PDB entry 6YO0 | electron microscopy, 2.90 A resolution | chains B1 and E1 of the 12 polymer chains in the assembly

[Chain B1]
Protein: ATP synthase subunit alpha
From: Tetrahymena thermophila
UniProt: Q24HY8 (Q24HY8_TETTS); numbering as in UniProt (aligned over 1-546)
Sequence (546 residues; each row starts with the number of its first residue):
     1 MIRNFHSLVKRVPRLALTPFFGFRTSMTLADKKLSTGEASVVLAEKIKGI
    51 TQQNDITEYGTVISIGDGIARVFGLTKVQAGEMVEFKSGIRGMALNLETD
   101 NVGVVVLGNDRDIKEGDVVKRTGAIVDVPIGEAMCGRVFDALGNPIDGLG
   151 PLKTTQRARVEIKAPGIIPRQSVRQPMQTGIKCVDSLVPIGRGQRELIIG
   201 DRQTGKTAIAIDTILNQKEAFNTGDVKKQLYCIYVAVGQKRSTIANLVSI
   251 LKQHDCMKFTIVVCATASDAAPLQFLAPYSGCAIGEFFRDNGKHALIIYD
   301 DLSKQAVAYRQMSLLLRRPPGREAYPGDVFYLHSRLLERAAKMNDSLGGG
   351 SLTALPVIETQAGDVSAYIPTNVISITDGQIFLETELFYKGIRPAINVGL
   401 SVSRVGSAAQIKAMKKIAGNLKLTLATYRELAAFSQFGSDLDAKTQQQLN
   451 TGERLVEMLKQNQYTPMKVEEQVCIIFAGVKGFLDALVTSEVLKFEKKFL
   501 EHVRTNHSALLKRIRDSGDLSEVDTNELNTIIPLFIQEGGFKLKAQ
Unresolved in the structure: 1-33, 545-546
Metal / ion sites: Mg2+: T207 (together with ATP)
Ligand contacts: ATP (adenosine-5'-triphosphate): D201, R202, Q203, T204, G205, K206, T207, A208, F388, R393, P394, Q461, N462, Q463

[Chain E1]
Protein: ATP synthase subunit beta
From: Tetrahymena thermophila
UniProt: I7LZV1 (I7LZV1_TETTS); numbering as in UniProt (aligned over 1-497)
Sequence (497 residues; row label = number of the first residue in the row):
     1 MLSKALQRGIARAFSTTAKKEAPKTVKANGQVSQVIGAVVDVQFEGELPQ
    51 ILNALEVQGTQHRLVLEVAQHLGDSRVRTIAMDSTEGLVRGQPVVDTGLP
   101 ISVPVGPGTLGRIMNVIGEPIDQRGPIKAAKLYPIHRDAPSFTDQATSAE
   151 ILVTGIKVVDLLAPYARGGKIGLFGGAGVGKTVLIQELINNVAKHHGGYS
   201 VFAGVGERTREGNDLYHEMMDSKVISVKEGESRCALIFGQMNEPPGARAR
   251 VGLTGLTVAEYFRDEEGKDVLLFVDNIFRFTQACSEVSALLGRIPSAVGY
   301 QPTLATDLGALQERITTTQKGSITSVQAIYVPADDLTDPAPATTFAHLDA
   351 TTVLNRGLTELGIYPAVDPLDSTSRMLDPITIGEEHYTVARGVQKLLQDY
   401 KSLQDIIAILGVDDLSEEDKLVVARARKVQKFLSQPFFMSEVFSGIPGRF
   451 VNLKQNIASFKALLEGAGDEYPESCFYMKGDLEESLAAGRADALKSK
Unresolved in the structure: 1-26, 497
Metal / ion sites: Mg2+: T182 (together with ADP)
Ligand contacts:
  - ADP (adenosine-5'-diphosphate): G176, A177, G178, V179, G180, K181, T182, V183, E211, Y364, Q435, F437, S440, F443, M478
  - ATP (adenosine-5'-triphosphate): S374, L377, Y387, R391

[Interface between chain B1 and chain E1]
Pairs across the interface (78; chain B1 residue first):
  L75(B1) with R90(E1), hydrogen bond (backbone-side chain)
  T76(B1) with R90(E1)
  K77(B1) with V89(E1)
  V78(B1) with L88(E1); V89(E1)
  Q79(B1) with G87(E1); L88(E1); V89(E1)
  A80(B1) with T85(E1); E86(E1); G87(E1), hydrogen bond (backbone-backbone); L88(E1), hydrogen bond (backbone-backbone)
  N96(B1) with V35(E1); I36(E1)
  L97(B1) with Q34(E1); V35(E1), hydrogen bond (backbone-backbone); L88(E1)
  E98(B1) with Q34(E1); R90(E1), hydrogen bond (backbone-side chain)
  T99(B1) with S33(E1); Q34(E1); R90(E1)
  N101(B1) with R90(E1)
  V102(B1) with R90(E1)
  R159(B1) with E86(E1), salt bridge
  E161(B1) with E86(E1)
  K163(B1) with D83(E1), salt bridge; N242(E1); E243(E1), salt bridge
  A164(B1) with N242(E1)
  G166(B1) with T209(E1)
  I167(B1) with T209(E1); G212(E1); N213(E1), hydrogen bond (backbone-side chain); F238(E1), hydrophobic
  I168(B1) with I121(E1); D122(E1); Q123(E1)
  R170(B1) with T209(E1); N213(E1)
  R195(B1) with R208(E1)
  P319(B1) with A289(E1), hydrophobic; P295(E1), hydrophobic
  G321(B1) with V298(E1)
  R322(B1) with V298(E1); A333(E1); D335(E1), salt bridge; D338(E1), salt bridge
  G327(B1) with E286(E1)
  D328(B1) with E286(E1)
  F330(B1) with R279(E1); Q282(E1)
  Y331(B1) with M241(E1); E243(E1); P244(E1); R248(E1)
  S334(B1) with M241(E1)
  E338(B1) with R208(E1); T209(E1), hydrogen bond; M241(E1)
  S366(B1) with A333(E1), hydrogen bond (side chain-backbone)
  T371(B1) with A177(E1); Y330(E1), hydrogen bond
  N372(B1) with Y330(E1)
  I374(B1) with A177(E1), hydrophobic; R208(E1)
  S375(B1) with R208(E1), hydrogen bond (backbone-side chain); M241(E1); R279(E1)
  I376(B1) with R208(E1), hydrogen bond (backbone-side chain); M241(E1), hydrophobic
  T377(B1) with R208(E1), hydrogen bond (backbone-side chain)
  D378(B1) with R208(E1); R210(E1), salt bridge
  R404(B1) with R208(E1); R210(E1); F443(E1)
  K444(B1) with K495(E1)
Other interface residues (no listed pair), chain B1 (47 interface residues in all): L95, I125, I162, P165, P320, A367, Y368
Other interface residues (no listed pair), chain E1 (46 interface residues in all): G37, G178, E207, E211, P245, G299, P332, D334

[Overview]
Chain B1 and chain E1 form an interface of 47 and 46 residues respectively, with 12 hydrogen bonds and 6 salt
bridges. Polar contacts include R159(B1)-E86(E1), K163(B1)-D83(E1) and K163(B1)-E243(E1). Chain B1 binds ATP.
Bound to chain E1: ATP and ADP.
Chain B1 is ATP synthase subunit alpha and chain E1 is ATP synthase subunit beta, both from Tetrahymena
thermophila; the structure, Cryo-EM structure of Tetrahymena thermophila mitochondrial ATP synthase -
F1/peripheral stalk, was determined by electron microscopy (same publication as 6YNV, 6YNW, 6YNX, 6YNY and
6YNZ).
